Entry 7LI3 (electron microscopy, 3.80 A resolution); this record covers chain A.

== Chain A ==
Name: Leucine-rich repeat serine/threonine-protein kinase 2
Source organism: Homo sapiens
Notes: EC 2.7.11.1, 3.6.5.-; engineered mutation(s): G2019S variant
UniProt: Q5S007 (LRRK2_HUMAN); residue numbers follow UniProt; this construct covers 1-2527
Sequence (2527 residues; row label = number of the first residue in the row):
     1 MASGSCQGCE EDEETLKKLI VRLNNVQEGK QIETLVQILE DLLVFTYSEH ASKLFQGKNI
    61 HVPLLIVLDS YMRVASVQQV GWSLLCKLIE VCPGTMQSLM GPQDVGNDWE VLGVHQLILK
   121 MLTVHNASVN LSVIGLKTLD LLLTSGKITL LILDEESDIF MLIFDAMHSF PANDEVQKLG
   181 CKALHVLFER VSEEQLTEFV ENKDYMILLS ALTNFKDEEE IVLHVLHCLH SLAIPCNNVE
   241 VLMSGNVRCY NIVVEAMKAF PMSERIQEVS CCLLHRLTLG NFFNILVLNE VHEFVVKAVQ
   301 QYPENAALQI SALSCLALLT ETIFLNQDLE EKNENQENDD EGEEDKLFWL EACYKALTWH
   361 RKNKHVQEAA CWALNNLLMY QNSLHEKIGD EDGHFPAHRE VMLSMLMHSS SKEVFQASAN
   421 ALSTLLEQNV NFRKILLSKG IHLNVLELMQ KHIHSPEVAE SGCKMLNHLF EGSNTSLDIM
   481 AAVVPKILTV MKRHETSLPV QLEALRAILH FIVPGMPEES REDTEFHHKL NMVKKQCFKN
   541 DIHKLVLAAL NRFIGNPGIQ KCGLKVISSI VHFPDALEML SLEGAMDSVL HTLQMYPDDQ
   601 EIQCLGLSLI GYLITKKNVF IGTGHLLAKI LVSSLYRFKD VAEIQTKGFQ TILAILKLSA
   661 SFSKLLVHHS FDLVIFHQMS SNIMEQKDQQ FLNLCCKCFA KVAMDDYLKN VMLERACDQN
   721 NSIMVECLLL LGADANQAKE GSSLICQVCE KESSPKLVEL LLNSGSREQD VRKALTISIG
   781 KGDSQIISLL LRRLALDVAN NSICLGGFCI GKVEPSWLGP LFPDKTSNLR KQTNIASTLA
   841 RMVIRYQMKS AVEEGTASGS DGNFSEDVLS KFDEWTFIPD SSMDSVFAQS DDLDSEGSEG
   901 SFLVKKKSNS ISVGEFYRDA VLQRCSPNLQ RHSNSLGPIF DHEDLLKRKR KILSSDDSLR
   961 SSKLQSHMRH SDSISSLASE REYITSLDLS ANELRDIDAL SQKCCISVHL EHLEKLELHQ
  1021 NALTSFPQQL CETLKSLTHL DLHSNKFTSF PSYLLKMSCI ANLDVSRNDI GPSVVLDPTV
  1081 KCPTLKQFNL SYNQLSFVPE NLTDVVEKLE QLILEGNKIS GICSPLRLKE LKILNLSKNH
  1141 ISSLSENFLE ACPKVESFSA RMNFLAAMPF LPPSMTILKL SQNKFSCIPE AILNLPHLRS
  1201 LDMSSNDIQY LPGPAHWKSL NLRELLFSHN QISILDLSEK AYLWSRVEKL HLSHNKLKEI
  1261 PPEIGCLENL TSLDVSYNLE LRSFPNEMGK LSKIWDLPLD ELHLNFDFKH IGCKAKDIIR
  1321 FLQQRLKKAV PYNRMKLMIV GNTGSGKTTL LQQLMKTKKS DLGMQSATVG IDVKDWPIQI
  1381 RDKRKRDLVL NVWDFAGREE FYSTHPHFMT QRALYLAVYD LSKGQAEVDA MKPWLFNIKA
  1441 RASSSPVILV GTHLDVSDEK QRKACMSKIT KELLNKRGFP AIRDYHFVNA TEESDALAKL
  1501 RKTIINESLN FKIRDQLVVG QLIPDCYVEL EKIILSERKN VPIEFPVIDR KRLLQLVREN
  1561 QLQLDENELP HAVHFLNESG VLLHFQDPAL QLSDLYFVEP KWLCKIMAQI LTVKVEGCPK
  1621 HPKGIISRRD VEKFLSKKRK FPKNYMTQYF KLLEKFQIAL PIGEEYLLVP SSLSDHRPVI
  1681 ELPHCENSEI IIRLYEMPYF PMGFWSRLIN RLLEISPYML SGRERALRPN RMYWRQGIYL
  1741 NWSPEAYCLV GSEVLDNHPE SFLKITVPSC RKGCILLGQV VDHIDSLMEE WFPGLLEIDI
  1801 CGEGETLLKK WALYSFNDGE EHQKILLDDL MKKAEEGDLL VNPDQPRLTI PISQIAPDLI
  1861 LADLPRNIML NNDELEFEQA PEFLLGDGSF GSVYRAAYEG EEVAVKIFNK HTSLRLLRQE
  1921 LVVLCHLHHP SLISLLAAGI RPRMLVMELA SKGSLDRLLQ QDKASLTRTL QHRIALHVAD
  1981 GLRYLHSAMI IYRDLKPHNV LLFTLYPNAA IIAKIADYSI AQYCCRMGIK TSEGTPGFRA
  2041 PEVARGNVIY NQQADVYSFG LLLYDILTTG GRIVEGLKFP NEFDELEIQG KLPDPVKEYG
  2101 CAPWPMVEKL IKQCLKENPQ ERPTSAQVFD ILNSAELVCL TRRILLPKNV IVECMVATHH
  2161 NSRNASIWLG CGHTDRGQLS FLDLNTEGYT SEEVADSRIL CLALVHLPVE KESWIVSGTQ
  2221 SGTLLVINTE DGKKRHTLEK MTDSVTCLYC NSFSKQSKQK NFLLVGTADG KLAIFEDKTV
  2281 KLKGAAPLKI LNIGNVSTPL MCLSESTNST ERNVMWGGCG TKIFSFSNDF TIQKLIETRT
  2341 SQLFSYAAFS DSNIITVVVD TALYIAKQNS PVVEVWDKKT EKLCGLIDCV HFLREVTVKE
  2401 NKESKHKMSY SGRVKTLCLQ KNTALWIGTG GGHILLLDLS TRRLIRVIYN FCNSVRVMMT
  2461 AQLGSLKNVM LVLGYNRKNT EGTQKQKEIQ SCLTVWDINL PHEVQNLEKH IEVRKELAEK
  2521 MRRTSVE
Not modelled in the structure: 1-557, 578-583, 613-623, 855-980, 1458-1462, 1631-1641, 1660-1667, 1721-1725, 2028-2030
Construct notes: variant His-50 (Arg in Q5S007), Thr-1647 (Ser in Q5S007), Ser-2019 (Gly in Q5S007), Thr-2397 (Met in Q5S007)
Ligand contacts:
  - ATP (adenosine-5'-triphosphate): Asp-1887, Gly-1888, Ser-1892, Val-1893, Ala-1904, Lys-1906, Ile-1933, Met-1947, Glu-1948, Leu-1949, Ala-1950, Ser-1954, His-1998, Leu-2001
  - GDP (guanosine-5'-diphosphate): Thr-1343, Gly-1344, Ser-1345, Gly-1346, Lys-1347, Thr-1348, Thr-1349, Met-1364, Gln-1365, Ala-1367, Thr-1368, Phe-1395, Ala-1396, Gly-1397, Thr-1452, His-1453, Asp-1455, Asn-1489, Ala-1490, Thr-1491
Swiss-Prot annotation at these positions:
  - active site: Asp-1994 (Proton acceptor)
  - binding site (GTP): Gly-1341 to Thr-1348, Asn-2295 to Thr-2298
  - binding site (ATP): Leu-1885, Asp-1887, Gly-1888, Gly-1891, Val-1893, Ala-1904, Lys-1906, Met-1947, Glu-1948, Ala-1950, Ser-1954, Arg-1957, His-1998, Leu-2001, Ala-2016, Asp-2017
  - modified residue (Phosphoserine): Ser-910, Ser-935, Ser-955, Ser-973, Ser-1292, Ser-1444
Reported in the primary citation:
  - disease-associated variants - N2081D: increased catalytic activity (citing earlier work)
  - post-translational modification sites: Ser-1292 (citing earlier work)

== Overview ==
Chain A binds GDP and ATP. UniProt lists active-site residue Asp-1994, 12 GTP-binding residues and 16
ATP-binding residues. The paper reports that N2081D increases catalytic activity; a modification site at
Ser-1292.
Chain A is Leucine-rich repeat serine/threonine-protein kinase 2 (Homo sapiens); the structure, Structure of
the LRRK2 G2019S mutant, was determined by electron microscopy together with 7LHT, 7LHW and 7LI4 from the same
study.
